9JK8 - chains B and F of the 6 polymer chains in the assembly; structure by electron microscopy, 2.60 A resolution.

== Chain B (and F) ==
Protein: Vang-like protein 1
Organism: Homo sapiens
Notes: chain F of this document is another copy of the same molecule, construct and numbering; everything in this record applies to it too
UniProt: Q8TAA9 (VANG1_HUMAN); numbering as in UniProt (aligned over 1-524)
Chain sequence (530 residues; row label = number of the first residue in the row; numbers below 1 keep their minus sign (Gly-5 is residue -5)):
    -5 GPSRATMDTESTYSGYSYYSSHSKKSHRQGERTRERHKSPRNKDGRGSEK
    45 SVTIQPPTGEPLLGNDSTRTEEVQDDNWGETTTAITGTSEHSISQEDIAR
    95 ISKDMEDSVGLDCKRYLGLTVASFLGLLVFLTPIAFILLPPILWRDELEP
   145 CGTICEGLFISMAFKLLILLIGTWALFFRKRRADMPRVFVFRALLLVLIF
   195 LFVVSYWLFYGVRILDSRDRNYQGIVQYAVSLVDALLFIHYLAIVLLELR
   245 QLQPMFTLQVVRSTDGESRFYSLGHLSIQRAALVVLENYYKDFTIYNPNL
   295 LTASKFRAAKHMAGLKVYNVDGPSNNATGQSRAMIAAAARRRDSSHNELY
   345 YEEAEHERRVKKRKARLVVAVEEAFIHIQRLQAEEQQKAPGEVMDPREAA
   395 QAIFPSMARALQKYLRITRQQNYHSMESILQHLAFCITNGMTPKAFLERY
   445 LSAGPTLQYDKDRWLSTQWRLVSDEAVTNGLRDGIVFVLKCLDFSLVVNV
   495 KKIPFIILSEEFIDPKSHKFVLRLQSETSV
Disordered / not traced: -5 to 113, 309-328, 376-385, 520-524
Disulfide bonds: Cys145-Cys149
Sequence notes: expression tag (-5 to 0)
Curated features (UniProtKB/Swiss-Prot):
  - modified residue (Phosphoserine): Ser86, Ser88
  - natural variant: Ser83 (S83L: In NTD; uncertain significance), Phe153 (F153S: In NTD; uncertain significance), Arg181 (R181Q: In NTD; uncertain significance), Leu202 (L202F: In NTD; uncertain significance), Val239 (V239I: In SDAM), Arg274 (R274Q: In NTD), Met328 (M328T: In NTD), Ala404 (A404S: In NTD; uncertain significance)
Reported in the primary citation:
  - disease-associated variants - I136N, F153S, R274Q, F440V: decreased stability (proposed by the authors, not directly observed)

== How chain B and chain F interact ==
Pairs across the interface - 10 pairs, chain B then chain F:
  His340(B) - His340(F)  hydrogen bond
  His340(B) - Glu342(F)
  His340(B) - Tyr345(F)
  Glu342(B) - His340(F)
  Tyr345(B) - His340(F)
  Tyr345(B) - Tyr345(F)  hydrophobic
  Tyr345(B) - Glu349(F)  hydrogen bond
  Tyr345(B) - Arg352(F)  hydrogen bond
  Glu349(B) - Tyr345(F)  hydrogen bond
  Arg352(B) - Tyr345(F)
Other interface residues (no listed pair), chain B (6 interface residues in all): Glu346
Other interface residues (no listed pair), chain F (6 interface residues in all): Glu346

== Summary ==
Chain B and chain F each contribute 6 residues to their interface; the contacts include 4 hydrogen bonds.
Polar pairs include His340(B)-His340(F), Tyr345(B)-Glu349(F) and Tyr345(B)-Arg352(F). The paper reports that
I136N, F153S and R274Q of chain B, among others, reduce stability.
Both chains are Vang-like protein 1 (Homo sapiens). Entry 9JK8 (Human VANGL1 in complex with PK1) was
determined by electron microscopy together with 9JK6, 9JK7, 9JK9 and 9JKA from the same study.
